Entry 8RC4 (electron microscopy, 3.10 A resolution); this record covers chains d and i of the 16 polymer chains in the assembly.

# Chain d
Molecule: Integrator complex subunit 4
Source organism: Homo sapiens
UniProt: Q96HW7 (INT4_HUMAN); numbering as in UniProt (aligned over 1-963)
Sequence (963 residues; row label = number of the first residue in the row):
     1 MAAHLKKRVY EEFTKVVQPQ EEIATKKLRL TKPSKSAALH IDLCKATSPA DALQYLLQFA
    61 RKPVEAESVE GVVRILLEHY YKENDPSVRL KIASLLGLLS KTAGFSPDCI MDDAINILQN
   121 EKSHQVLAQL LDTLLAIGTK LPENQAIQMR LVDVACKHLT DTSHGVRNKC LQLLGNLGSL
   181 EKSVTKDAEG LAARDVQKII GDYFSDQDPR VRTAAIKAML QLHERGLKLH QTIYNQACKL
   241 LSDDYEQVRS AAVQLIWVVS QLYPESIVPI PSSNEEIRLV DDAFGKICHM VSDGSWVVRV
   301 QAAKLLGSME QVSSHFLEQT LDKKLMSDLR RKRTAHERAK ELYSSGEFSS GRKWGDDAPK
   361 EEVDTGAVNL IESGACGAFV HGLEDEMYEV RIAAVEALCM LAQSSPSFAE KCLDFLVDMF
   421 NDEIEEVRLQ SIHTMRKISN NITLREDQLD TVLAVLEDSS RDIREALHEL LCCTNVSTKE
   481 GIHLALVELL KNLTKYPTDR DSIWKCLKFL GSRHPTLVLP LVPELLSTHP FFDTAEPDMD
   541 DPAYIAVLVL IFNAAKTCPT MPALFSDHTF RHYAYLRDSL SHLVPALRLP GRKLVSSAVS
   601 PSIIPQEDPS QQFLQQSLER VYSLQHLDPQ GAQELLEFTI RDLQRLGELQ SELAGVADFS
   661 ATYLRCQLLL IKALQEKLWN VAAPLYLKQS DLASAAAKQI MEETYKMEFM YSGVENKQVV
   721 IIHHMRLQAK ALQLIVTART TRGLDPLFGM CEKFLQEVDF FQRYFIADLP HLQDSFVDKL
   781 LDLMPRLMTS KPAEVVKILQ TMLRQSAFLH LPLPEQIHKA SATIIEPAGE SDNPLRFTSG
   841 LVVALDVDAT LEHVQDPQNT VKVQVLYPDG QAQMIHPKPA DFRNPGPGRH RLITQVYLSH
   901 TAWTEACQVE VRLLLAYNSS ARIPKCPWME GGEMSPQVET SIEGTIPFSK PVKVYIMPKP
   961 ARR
Disordered / not traced: 1-34, 181-194, 325-372, 590-607, 919-942, 962-963
Swiss-Prot annotation at these positions:
  - modified residue: K26 (N6-acetyllysine)
  - cross-link: K791 (Glycyl lysine isopeptide (Lys-Gly) (interchain with G-Cter in SUMO1))

# Chain i
Molecule: Integrator complex subunit 9
Source organism: Homo sapiens
UniProt: Q9NV88 (INT9_HUMAN); residues 1-658 here = UniProt positions 1-658
Sequence (658 residues; each row starts with the number of its first residue):
     1 MKLYCLSGHP TLPCNVLKFK STTIMLDCGL DMTSTLNFLP LPLVQSPRLS NLPGWSLKDG
    61 NAFLDKELKE CSGHVFVDSV PEFCLPETEL IDLSTVDVIL ISNYHCMMAL PYITEHTGFT
   121 GTVYATEPTV QIGRLLMEEL VNFIERVPKA QSASLWKNKD IQRLLPSPLK DAVEVSTWRR
   181 CYTMQEVNSA LSKIQLVGYS QKIELFGAVQ VTPLSSGYAL GSSNWIIQSH YEKVSYVSGS
   241 SLLTTHPQPM DQASLKNSDV LVLTGLTQIP TANPDGMVGE FCSNLALTVR NGGNVLVPCY
   301 PSGVIYDLLE CLYQYIDSAG LSSVPLYFIS PVANSSLEFS QIFAEWLCHN KQSKVYLPEP
   361 PFPHAELIQT NKLKHYPSIH GDFSNDFRQP CVVFTGHPSL RFGDVVHFME LWGKSSLNTV
   421 IFTEPDFSYL EALAPYQPLA MKCIYCPIDT RLNFIQVSKL LKEVQPLHVV CPEQYTQPPP
   481 AQSHRMDLMI DCQPPAMSYR RAEVLALPFK RRYEKIEIMP ELADSLVPME IKPGISLATV
   541 SAVLHTKDNK HLLQPPPRPA QPTSGKKRKR VSDDVPDCKV LKPLLSGSIP VEQFVQTLEK
   601 HGFSDIKVED TAKGHIVLLQ EAETLIQIEE DSTHIICDND EMLRVRLRDL VLKFLQKF
Disordered / not traced: 60-63, 533-534, 557-582
Swiss-Prot annotation at these positions:
  - motif: K566 to R570 (Nuclear localization signal)
  - binding site (1D-myo-inositol hexakisphosphate): K2, F19, K510, R511
  - cross-link: K58 (Glycyl lysine isopeptide (Lys-Gly) (interchain with G-Cter in SUMO2))

# Chain d / chain i interface
Pairs across the interface - 67 pairs, chain d then chain i:
  L53(d) - L90(i)  hydrophobic
  L53(d) - A502(i)
  L53(d) - V504(i)  hydrophobic
  Q54(d) - R501(i)  hydrogen bond (side chain-backbone)
  Q54(d) - A502(i)  hydrogen bond (side chain-backbone)
  L57(d) - E87(i)
  L57(d) - E89(i)
  L57(d) - L90(i)  hydrophobic
  L57(d) - A502(i)  hydrophobic
  R61(d) - E87(i)  salt bridge
  R61(d) - E89(i)  salt bridge
  R61(d) - E174(i)  salt bridge
  R61(d) - T177(i)
  K62(d) - K159(i)
  L90(d) - Y4(i)
  K91(d) - E89(i)  hydrogen bond (side chain-backbone)
  Q125(d) - K2(i)
  Q125(d) - Y4(i)  hydrogen bond
  Q125(d) - K18(i)
  Q129(d) - D92(i)
  D132(d) - D92(i)
  H164(d) - S21(i)  hydrogen bond (side chain-backbone)
  Q207(d) - T546(i)
  Q207(d) - K547(i)
  Q207(d) - D548(i)  hydrogen bond (backbone-backbone)
  Q207(d) - N549(i)  hydrogen bond (side chain-backbone)
  D208(d) - N549(i)
  P209(d) - F206(i)  hydrophobic
  P209(d) - D548(i)
  R210(d) - S21(i)  hydrogen bond (side chain-backbone)
  R210(d) - T22(i)
  R210(d) - D97(i)  salt bridge
  R210(d) - F206(i)
  R210(d) - N549(i)
  R212(d) - K547(i)
  R212(d) - D548(i)  salt bridge
  D244(d) - D548(i)
  Y245(d) - F206(i)
  Y245(d) - G207(i)  hydrogen bond (side chain-backbone)
  Y245(d) - D548(i)
  E246(d) - Q195(i)
  W296(d) - S192(i)
  F837(d) - S384(i)  hydrogen bond (backbone-side chain)
  F837(d) - N385(i)
  G840(d) - H407(i)  hydrogen bond (backbone-side chain)
  G840(d) - L411(i)
  L841(d) - I379(i)  hydrophobic
  L841(d) - H407(i)
  V842(d) - L43(i)  hydrophobic
  V842(d) - V44(i)  hydrophobic
  V842(d) - I379(i)
  V842(d) - H380(i)
  V842(d) - H407(i)
  A844(d) - H380(i)
  Q871(d) - Q45(i)  hydrogen bond
  A872(d) - Q45(i)
  Q873(d) - V44(i)
  Q873(d) - Q45(i)
  H876(d) - P148(i)
  K878(d) - E145(i)
  K878(d) - P148(i)
  Y897(d) - L43(i)  hydrophobic
  Y897(d) - V44(i)
  Y897(d) - R146(i)
  Y897(d) - H380(i)
  S899(d) - V44(i)
  S899(d) - H407(i)
Interface residues without a listed pair, chain d (43 interface residues in all): Q58, P86, S87, S94, Q247, V843, Y867, P877, Q895, L898, A961
Interface residues without a listed pair, chain i (41 interface residues in all): T122, V147, S176, F387, R388

# Summary
Chain d and chain i form an interface of 43 and 41 residues respectively; the contacts include 12 hydrogen
bonds and 5 salt bridges. Among the polar pairs are R61(d)-E87(i), R61(d)-E89(i) and R61(d)-E174(i). UniProt
lists 4 residues binding 1D-myo-inositol hexakisphosphate on chain i.
Chain d is Integrator complex subunit 4 and chain i is Integrator complex subunit 9, both from Homo sapiens;
the structure, Structure of Integrator-PP2A complex, was determined by electron microscopy, deposited together
with 8RBZ.
